PDB entry 6FBD | X-ray diffraction, 2.10 A resolution | chains A and B of the 3 polymer chains in the assembly

[Chain A]
Molecule: DNA polymerase I, thermostable
Organism: Thermus aquaticus
Notes: EC 2.7.7.7
UniProt: P19821 (DPO1_THEAQ); residues 293-832 here = UniProt positions 293-832
Chain sequence (541 residues; numbered 292 to 832; the number before each row is that of its first residue):
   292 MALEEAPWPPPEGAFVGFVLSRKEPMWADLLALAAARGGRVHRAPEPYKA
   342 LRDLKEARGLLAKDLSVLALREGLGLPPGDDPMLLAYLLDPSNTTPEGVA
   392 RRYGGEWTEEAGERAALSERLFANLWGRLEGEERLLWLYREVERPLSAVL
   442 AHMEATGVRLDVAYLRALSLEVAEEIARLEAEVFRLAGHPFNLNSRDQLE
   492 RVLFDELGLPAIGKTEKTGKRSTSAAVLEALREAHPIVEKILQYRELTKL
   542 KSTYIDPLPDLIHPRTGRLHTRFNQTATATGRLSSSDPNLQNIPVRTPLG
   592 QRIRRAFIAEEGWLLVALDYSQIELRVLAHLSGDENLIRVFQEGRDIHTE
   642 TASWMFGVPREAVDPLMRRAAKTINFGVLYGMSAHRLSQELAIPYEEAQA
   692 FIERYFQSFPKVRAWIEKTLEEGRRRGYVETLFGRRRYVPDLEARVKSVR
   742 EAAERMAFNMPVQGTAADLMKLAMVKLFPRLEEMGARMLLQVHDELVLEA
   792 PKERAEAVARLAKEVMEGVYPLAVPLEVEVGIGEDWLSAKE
Disordered / not traced: 292-293
Differences from the reference sequence: initiating methionine (292)
Metal / ion sites: Mn2+ site 1: Asp-610, Asp-785, Glu-786 (together with XG4) (shared with DC112(B) of chain B); Mn2+ site 2: Asp-610, Tyr-611, Asp-785 (together with XG4)
Ligand contacts: XG4 (2'-deoxy-5'-O-[(R)-hydroxy{[(R)-hydroxy(phosphonooxy)phosphoryl]amino}phosphoryl]guanosine): Arg-573, Asp-610, Tyr-611, Ser-612, Gln-613, Ile-614, Glu-615, His-639, Arg-659, Lys-663, Thr-664, Phe-667, Tyr-671, Asp-785, Glu-786
Reported in the primary citation:
  - Mn2+ coordination: Asp-610, Tyr-611, Asp-785
  - binding site for the 12-nt DNA strand (chain B): Arg-587
  - catalytic residues: Lys-663 (citing earlier work)

[Chain B]
Molecule: 12-nt DNA strand
Sequence (12 nucleotides; row label = number of the first residue in the row):
   101 GACCACGGCAXC
Modified positions: D4B ([(2R,3S,5R)-5-[4-azanyl-5-[2-(4-ethynylphenyl)ethynyl]-2-oxidanylidene-pyrimidin-1-yl]-3-oxidanyl-oxolan-2-yl]methyl dihydrogen phosphate) at position 111
Metal / ion sites: Mn2+: DC112 (together with XG4) (shared with Asp-610(A), Asp-785(A), Glu-786(A) of chain A)

[How chain A and chain B interact]
Pairs across the interface (40):
  Arg-487(A) / DG107(B)  hydrogen bond to the phosphate
  Arg-487(A) / DG108(B)  salt bridge to the phosphate
  Thr-506(A) / DG107(B)  hydrogen bond to the phosphate
  Thr-506(A) / DG108(B)  phosphate contact
  Glu-507(A) / DG107(B)  phosphate contact
  Lys-508(A) / DC106(B)  salt bridge to the phosphate
  Lys-508(A) / DG107(B)  hydrogen bond to the phosphate
  Thr-509(A) / DC106(B)  phosphate contact
  Thr-509(A) / DG107(B)  hydrogen bond to the phosphate
  Ser-513(A) / DG108(B)  hydrogen bond to the phosphate
  Thr-514(A) / DG108(B)  hydrogen bond to the phosphate
  Ser-515(A) / DG108(B)  phosphate contact
  Ser-515(A) / DC109(B)  phosphate contact
  Ala-516(A) / DC109(B)  hydrogen bond to the phosphate
  Arg-536(A) / DG108(B)  hydrogen bond to the phosphate
  Arg-536(A) / DC109(B)  salt bridge to the phosphate
  Lys-540(A) / DG108(B)  base contact
  Lys-540(A) / DC109(B)  hydrogen bond to the base
  Lys-540(A) / DA110(B)  sugar contact
  Leu-541(A) / DA110(B)  sugar contact
  Tyr-545(A) / DA110(B)  sugar contact
  Arg-573(A) / DC112(B)  hydrogen bond to the base
  Gln-582(A) / D4B_111(B)  sugar contact
  Asn-583(A) / DA110(B)  hydrogen bond to the base
  Asn-583(A) / D4B_111(B)  base contact
  Ile-584(A) / D4B_111(B)  sugar contact
  Pro-585(A) / DA110(B)  phosphate contact
  Pro-585(A) / D4B_111(B)  sugar contact
  Val-586(A) / D4B_111(B)  hydrogen bond to the phosphate
  Val-586(A) / DC112(B)  phosphate contact
  Arg-587(A) / DA110(B)  salt bridge to the phosphate
  Arg-587(A) / D4B_111(B)  salt bridge to the phosphate
  Arg-595(A) / D4B_111(B)  hydrogen bond to the phosphate
  Arg-595(A) / DC112(B)  salt bridge to the phosphate
  Arg-660(A) / DC112(B)  salt bridge to the phosphate
  Val-783(A) / DC112(B)  sugar contact
  His-784(A) / DC112(B)  sugar contact
  Asp-785(A) / DC112(B)  phosphate contact
  Glu-786(A) / DC112(B)  phosphate contact
  Lys-831(A) / DC112(B)  salt bridge to the phosphate
Other interface residues (no listed pair), chain A (31 interface residues in all): Gly-510, Glu-537, Asp-610, Lys-663

[In short]
Chain A and chain B form an interface of 31 and 7 residues respectively, with 13 hydrogen bonds and 8 salt
bridges. Among the polar pairs are Lys-540(A)/DC109(B), Arg-573(A)/DC112(B) and Asn-583(A)/DA110(B). Ligands
of chain A: compound XG4. The paper reports the catalytic residue Lys-663(A); a binding site for the 12-nt DNA
strand (chain B) at Arg-587(A).
Chain A is DNA polymerase I, thermostable (Thermus aquaticus) and chain B is a 12-nt DNA strand; the
structure, KlenTaq DNA polymerase processing a modified primer - bearing the modification upstream at the
second primer ..., was determined by X-ray diffraction (same publication as 6FBC, 6FBE, 6FBF, 6FBG, 6FBH and
6FBI).
